8TW2 - chains CF and HB of the 240 polymer chains in the assembly; structure by electron microscopy, 3.39 A resolution.

[Chain CF (and HB)]
Name: Coat protein
Source organism: Acinetobacter phage AP205
Notes: chain HB of this document is another copy of the same molecule, construct and numbering; everything in this record applies to it too
Reference sequence: Q9AZ42 (Q9AZ42_9VIRU); residues 1-129 here correspond to UniProt positions 2-130 (UniProt number = residue number + 1)
Amino-acid sequence (129 residues; row label = number of the first residue in the row):
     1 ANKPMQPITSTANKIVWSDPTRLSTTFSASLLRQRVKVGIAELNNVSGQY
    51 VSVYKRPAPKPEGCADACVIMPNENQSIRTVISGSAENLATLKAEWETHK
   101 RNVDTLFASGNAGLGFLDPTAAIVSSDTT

[Interface between chain CF and chain HB]
Residue-residue contacts (7):
  Glu62(CF) - Ala67(HB)
  Asn111(CF) - Gln6(HB)  hydrogen bond
  Leu114(CF) - Pro20(HB)
  Phe116(CF) - Gln6(HB)
  Phe116(CF) - Ile8(HB)  hydrophobic
  Phe116(CF) - Pro20(HB)  hydrophobic
  Phe116(CF) - Leu23(HB)  hydrophobic
Also at the interface, not in a pair above, chain CF (6 interface residues in all): Gly63, Leu117
Also at the interface, not in a pair above, chain HB (8 interface residues in all): Ser18, Asp19, Cys68

[Summary]
The interface between chain CF and chain HB involves 6 residues on one side and 8 on the other, with 1
hydrogen bond. Its one hydrogen-bonded contact is Asn111(CF)-Gln6(HB).
Both chains are Coat protein (Acinetobacter phage AP205). Entry 8TW2 (Acinetobacter phage AP205 T=4 VLP) was
determined by electron microscopy, deposited together with 8TOB, 8TOC, 8TV9, 8TVA and 8TWC.
